Entry 6YZ7 (X-ray diffraction, 3.30 A resolution); this record covers chains BBB and CCC of the 4 polymer chains in the assembly.

[Chain BBB]
Molecule: Antibody Cr3022
Organism: Homo sapiens
Notes: antibody fragment or engineered binder
Amino-acid sequence (229 residues; row label = number of the first residue in the row; numbering starts at 0):
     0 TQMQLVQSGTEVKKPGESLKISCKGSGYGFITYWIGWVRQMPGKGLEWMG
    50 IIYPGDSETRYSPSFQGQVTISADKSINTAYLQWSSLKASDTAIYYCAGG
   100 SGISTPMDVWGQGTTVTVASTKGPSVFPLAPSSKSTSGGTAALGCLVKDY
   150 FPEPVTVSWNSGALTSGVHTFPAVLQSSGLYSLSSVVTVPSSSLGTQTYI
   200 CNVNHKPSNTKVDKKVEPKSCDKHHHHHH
Unresolved in the structure: 133-136, 220-228
Disulfide bonds: Cys-22/Cys-96, Cys-144/Cys-200

[Chain CCC]
Molecule: Antibody light chain
Organism: Homo sapiens
Notes: antibody fragment or engineered binder
Amino-acid sequence (220 residues; row label = number of the first residue in the row):
     1 DIQLTQSPDSLAVSLGERATINCKSSQSVLYSSINKNYLAWYQQKPGQPP
    51 KLLIYWASTRESGVPDRFSGSGSGTDFTLTISSLQAEDVAVYYCQQYYST
   101 PYTFGQGTKVEIKRTVAAPSVFIFPPSDEQLKSGTASVVCLLNNFYPREA
   151 KVQWKVDNALQSGNSQESVTEQDSKDSTYSLSSTLTLSKADYEKHKVYAC
   201 EVTHQGLSSPVTKSFNRGEC
Unresolved in the structure: 220
Disulfide bonds: Cys-23/Cys-94, Cys-140/Cys-200

[Interface between chain BBB and chain CCC]
Residue-residue contacts (75):
  Gln-39(BBB) / Gln-44(CCC)  hydrogen bond
  Gln-39(BBB) / Tyr-93(CCC)  hydrogen bond
  Lys-43(BBB) / Tyr-93(CCC)
  Gly-44(BBB) / Tyr-93(CCC)
  Leu-45(BBB) / Gln-44(CCC)
  Leu-45(BBB) / Pro-50(CCC)  hydrophobic
  Leu-45(BBB) / Tyr-93(CCC)  hydrophobic
  Leu-45(BBB) / Phe-104(CCC)
  Trp-47(BBB) / Pro-101(CCC)  hydrophobic
  Trp-47(BBB) / Tyr-102(CCC)
  Arg-59(BBB) / Thr-100(CCC)
  Pro-62(BBB) / Pro-101(CCC)
  Tyr-95(BBB) / Gln-44(CCC)  hydrogen bond
  Tyr-95(BBB) / Gln-48(CCC)  hydrogen bond (side chain-backbone)
  Tyr-95(BBB) / Pro-49(CCC)  hydrophobic
  Ile-102(BBB) / Tyr-102(CCC)
  Ser-103(BBB) / Tyr-31(CCC)
  Ser-103(BBB) / Tyr-38(CCC)
  Ser-103(BBB) / Tyr-97(CCC)  hydrogen bond (side chain-backbone)
  Ser-103(BBB) / Tyr-98(CCC)  hydrogen bond (side chain-backbone)
  Ser-103(BBB) / Ser-99(CCC)
  Ser-103(BBB) / Tyr-102(CCC)  hydrogen bond (backbone-side chain)
  Thr-104(BBB) / Tyr-97(CCC)
  Thr-104(BBB) / Tyr-102(CCC)  hydrogen bond (backbone-side chain)
  Pro-105(BBB) / Tyr-42(CCC)
  Pro-105(BBB) / Tyr-55(CCC)  hydrophobic
  Pro-105(BBB) / Tyr-97(CCC)
  Met-106(BBB) / Tyr-42(CCC)  hydrogen bond (backbone-side chain)
  Met-106(BBB) / Gln-95(CCC)
  Met-106(BBB) / Tyr-102(CCC)  hydrophobic
  Asp-107(BBB) / Leu-52(CCC)
  Asp-107(BBB) / Glu-61(CCC)
  Trp-109(BBB) / Tyr-42(CCC)
  Trp-109(BBB) / Pro-49(CCC)  hydrophobic
  Trp-109(BBB) / Pro-50(CCC)
  Gly-110(BBB) / Pro-49(CCC)
  Val-125(BBB) / Glu-129(CCC)
  Phe-126(BBB) / Ser-127(CCC)
  Phe-126(BBB) / Glu-129(CCC)
  Phe-126(BBB) / Gln-130(CCC)
  Pro-127(BBB) / Ser-127(CCC)
  Leu-128(BBB) / Phe-124(CCC)
  Leu-128(BBB) / Val-139(CCC)  hydrophobic
  Ala-129(BBB) / Phe-124(CCC)
  Thr-139(BBB) / Phe-122(CCC)
  Ala-140(BBB) / Phe-122(CCC)  hydrophobic
  Ala-141(BBB) / Phe-122(CCC)
  Ala-141(BBB) / Phe-124(CCC)
  Leu-142(BBB) / Phe-124(CCC)  hydrophobic
  Leu-145(BBB) / Ser-137(CCC)
  Lys-147(BBB) / Thr-135(CCC)
  Lys-147(BBB) / Ser-137(CCC)  hydrogen bond
  Lys-147(BBB) / Thr-186(CCC)
  His-168(BBB) / Asn-143(CCC)  hydrogen bond
  His-168(BBB) / Asn-144(CCC)  hydrogen bond
  His-168(BBB) / Ser-180(CCC)
  Phe-170(BBB) / Leu-141(CCC)  hydrophobic
  Phe-170(BBB) / Ser-168(CCC)
  Phe-170(BBB) / Thr-170(CCC)
  Phe-170(BBB) / Ser-180(CCC)
  Phe-170(BBB) / Leu-181(CCC)
  Phe-170(BBB) / Ser-182(CCC)
  Pro-171(BBB) / Ser-168(CCC)  hydrogen bond (backbone-side chain)
  Pro-171(BBB) / Val-169(CCC)
  Val-173(BBB) / Gln-166(CCC)
  Val-173(BBB) / Glu-167(CCC)
  Val-173(BBB) / Ser-168(CCC)
  Gln-175(BBB) / Gln-166(CCC)
  Ser-183(BBB) / Ser-182(CCC)  hydrogen bond
  Ser-183(BBB) / Thr-184(CCC)
  Val-185(BBB) / Leu-141(CCC)  hydrophobic
  Thr-187(BBB) / Asn-143(CCC)
  Lys-213(BBB) / Glu-129(CCC)  salt bridge
  Lys-218(BBB) / Pro-125(CCC)
  Lys-218(BBB) / Pro-126(CCC)
Also at the interface, not in a pair above, chain BBB (45 interface residues in all): Val-37, Ser-61, Gln-111, Pro-130, Ser-131, Leu-174, Ser-176, Ser-219
Also at the interface, not in a pair above, chain CCC (46 interface residues in all): Ala-40, Ser-133, Gly-218, Glu-219

[In short]
Chain BBB and chain CCC form an interface of 45 and 46 residues respectively, with 14 hydrogen bonds and 1
salt bridge. Polar pairs include Lys-213(BBB)/Glu-129(CCC), Gln-39(BBB)/Gln-44(CCC) and
Gln-39(BBB)/Tyr-93(CCC).
Here chain BBB is Antibody Cr3022 and chain CCC is Antibody light chain, both from Homo sapiens. Entry 6YZ7
(H11-D4, SARS-CoV-2 RBD, CR3022 ternary complex) was determined by X-ray diffraction.
